PDB entry 8EVD | X-ray diffraction, 2.00 A resolution | chains C and D of the 4 polymer chains in the assembly

# Chain C (and D)
Name: CFTR inhibitory factor
Organism: Pseudomonas aeruginosa PA14
Notes: chain D of this document is another copy of the same molecule, construct and numbering; everything in this record applies to it too
UniProt: A0A0M3KL26 (A0A0M3KL26_PSEAB); residues 25-325 here correspond to UniProt positions 1-301 (UniProt number = residue number - 24)
Chain sequence (301 residues; numbered 25 to 325; the number before each row is that of its first residue):
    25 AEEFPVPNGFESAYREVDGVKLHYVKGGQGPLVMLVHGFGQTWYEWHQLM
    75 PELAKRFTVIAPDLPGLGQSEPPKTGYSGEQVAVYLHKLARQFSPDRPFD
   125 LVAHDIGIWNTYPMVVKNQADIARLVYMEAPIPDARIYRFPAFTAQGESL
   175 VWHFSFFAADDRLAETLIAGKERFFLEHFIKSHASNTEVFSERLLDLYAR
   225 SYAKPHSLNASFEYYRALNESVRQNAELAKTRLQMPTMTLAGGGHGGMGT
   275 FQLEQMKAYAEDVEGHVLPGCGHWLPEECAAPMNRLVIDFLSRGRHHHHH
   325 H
Unresolved in the structure: 25, 320-325
Disulfides: Cys295-Cys303

# How chain C and chain D interact
Pairs across the interface (72; chain C residue first):
  Ile161(C) - Phe167(D)  hydrophobic
  Tyr162(C) - Pro165(D)
  Tyr162(C) - Phe167(D)
  Tyr162(C) - Thr168(D)
  Tyr162(C) - Ala169(D)
  Phe164(C) - Pro165(D)
  Phe164(C) - Ala166(D)  hydrogen bond (backbone-backbone)
  Pro165(C) - Tyr162(D)
  Pro165(C) - Phe164(D)
  Pro165(C) - Ala166(D)
  Ala166(C) - Phe164(D)  hydrogen bond (backbone-backbone)
  Ala166(C) - Pro165(D)
  Ala166(C) - Ala166(D)
  Ala166(C) - Val175(D)
  Ala166(C) - Ser179(D)  hydrogen bond (backbone-side chain)
  Phe167(C) - Tyr162(D)
  Phe167(C) - Phe178(D)  hydrophobic
  Phe167(C) - Ser179(D)
  Phe167(C) - Ala182(D)  hydrophobic
  Phe167(C) - Leu242(D)  hydrophobic
  Phe167(C) - Asn243(D)
  Thr168(C) - Tyr162(D)
  Thr168(C) - Asn243(D)
  Ala169(C) - Tyr162(D)
  Ala169(C) - Asn243(D)
  Gln170(C) - Asn243(D)
  Gly171(C) - Ser179(D)
  Gly171(C) - Asn243(D)
  Glu172(C) - Ser179(D)
  Glu172(C) - Ala183(D)
  Ser173(C) - Ser179(D)  hydrogen bond (backbone-side chain)
  Val175(C) - Ala166(D)
  Trp176(C) - Trp176(D)  hydrophobic
  Trp176(C) - Ser179(D)
  Trp176(C) - Phe180(D)  hydrophobic
  Trp176(C) - Leu187(D)  hydrophobic
  Phe178(C) - Phe167(D)  hydrophobic
  Ser179(C) - Ala166(D)  hydrogen bond (side chain-backbone)
  Ser179(C) - Phe167(D)
  Ser179(C) - Gly171(D)
  Ser179(C) - Glu172(D)
  Ser179(C) - Ser173(D)  hydrogen bond (side chain-backbone)
  Ser179(C) - Trp176(D)
  Phe180(C) - Trp176(D)  hydrophobic
  Ala182(C) - Phe167(D)  hydrophobic
  Ala183(C) - Glu172(D)
  Ala183(C) - His202(D)
  Asp184(C) - His202(D)  salt bridge
  Asp185(C) - Phe198(D)
  Asp185(C) - His202(D)  salt bridge
  Leu187(C) - Trp176(D)  hydrophobic
  Leu187(C) - Phe198(D)  hydrophobic
  Leu187(C) - His202(D)
  Thr190(C) - Lys195(D)
  Thr190(C) - Phe198(D)
  Leu191(C) - Leu191(D)
  Leu191(C) - Lys195(D)  hydrogen bond (backbone-side chain)
  Leu191(C) - Phe199(D)  hydrophobic
  Lys195(C) - Thr190(D)  hydrogen bond (side chain-backbone)
  Lys195(C) - Leu191(D)
  Phe198(C) - Asp185(D)
  Phe198(C) - Leu187(D)  hydrophobic
  Phe198(C) - Thr190(D)
  His202(C) - Ala183(D)
  His202(C) - Asp184(D)  salt bridge
  His202(C) - Asp185(D)  salt bridge
  His202(C) - Leu187(D)
  Leu242(C) - Phe167(D)  hydrophobic
  Asn243(C) - Phe167(D)
  Asn243(C) - Thr168(D)  hydrogen bond (side chain-backbone)
  Asn243(C) - Ala169(D)
  Asn243(C) - Gly171(D)
Also at the interface, not in a pair above, chain C (34 interface residues in all): Arg186, Ile192, Ala193, Phe199, Tyr239
Also at the interface, not in a pair above, chain D (33 interface residues in all): Ile161, Gln170, Arg186, Ile192, Tyr239

# Summary
34 residues of chain C face 33 of chain D across their interface, with 9 hydrogen bonds and 4 salt bridges.
Among the polar pairs are Asp184(C)-His202(D), Asp185(C)-His202(D) and Ala166(C)-Ser179(D).
Both chains are CFTR inhibitory factor (Pseudomonas aeruginosa PA14). Entry 8EVD (Crystal Structure of
Nanobody VHH101 Bound to Its Antigen PA14 Cif) was determined by X-ray diffraction.
